1L98 - chain A; structure by X-ray diffraction, 1.80 A resolution.

[Chain A]
Protein: T4 lysozyme
Source organism: Enterobacteria phage T4
Notes: EC 3.2.1.17
Reference sequence: P00720 (LYS_BPT4); residues 1-164 here = UniProt positions 1-164
Amino-acid sequence (164 residues; numbered 1 to 164; the number before each row is that of its first residue):
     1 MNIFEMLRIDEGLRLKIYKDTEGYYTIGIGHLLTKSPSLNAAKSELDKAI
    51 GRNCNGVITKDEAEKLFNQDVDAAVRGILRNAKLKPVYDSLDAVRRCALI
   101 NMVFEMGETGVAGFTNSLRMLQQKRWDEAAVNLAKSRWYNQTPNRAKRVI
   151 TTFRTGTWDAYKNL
Sequence notes: conflict Glu105 (Gln in P00720)
Curated features (UniProtKB/Swiss-Prot):
  - active site (Proton donor/acceptor): Glu11, Asp20
  - binding site (substrate): Leu32, Phe104, Ser117, Asn132
  - mutagenesis: Glu11 (E11A/F/H/M/N: Complete loss of enzymatic activity; E11N: Loss of 84% of enzymatic activity; E11Q: Complete loss of activity), Asp20 (D20A/N/S/T: Complete loss of enzymatic activity; D20C: Nearly no effet on specific enzymatic activity; D20E/Q: Loss of 99% of enzymatic activity), Thr26 (T26E: Complete loss of activity at neutral pH; covalently bound substrate; T26H: Facilitates transglycosylation more effectively than hydrolysis; covalently bound substrate), Gly30 (G30A: Almost complete loss of enzymatic activity; G30F: Almost complete loss of enzymatic activity. The enzyme is destabilized by 1.5 kcal/mol), Ser117 (S117F: 10-fold decrease in enzymatic activity; S117I: 500-fold decrease in enzymatic activity; S117V: 50-fold decrease in enzymatic activity), Asn132 (N132I: 5-fold decrease in enzymatic activity; N132M/F: 2-fold decrease in enzymatic activity)
Glycans and other covalent adducts: beta-mercaptoethanol (BME) linked to Cys97

[Overview]
Curated annotation (UniProt) lists active-site residues Glu11 and Asp20, 4 substrate-binding residues and 6
mutagenesis sites.
Chain A is T4 lysozyme (Enterobacteria phage T4); the structure, Perturbation of trp 138 in T4 lysozyme by
mutations at gln 105 used to correlate changes ..., was determined by X-ray diffraction (same publication as
1L00 and 1L99).
